PDB entry 5CCI | X-ray diffraction, 4.10 A resolution (low resolution: residue-level contacts below are approximate; hydrogen-bond / salt-bridge calls are withheld) | chains A and C of the 6 polymer chains in the assembly

Chain A:
Molecule: Vesicle-associated membrane protein 2
Organism: Rattus norvegicus
UniProt: P63045 (VAMP2_RAT); residues 28-89 here = UniProt positions 28-89
Chain sequence (63 residues; numbered 27 to 89; the number before each row is that of its first residue):
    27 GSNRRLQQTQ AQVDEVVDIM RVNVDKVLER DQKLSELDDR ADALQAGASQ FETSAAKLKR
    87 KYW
Disordered / not traced: 27
Differences from the reference sequence: expression tag (27)
Swiss-Prot annotation at these positions:
  - site ((Microbial infection) Cleavage): Q58, K59, K59, L60, R66, A67, Q76, F77, A81, A82

Chain C:
Molecule: Synaptosomal-associated protein 25
Organism: Rattus norvegicus
UniProt: P60881 (SNP25_RAT), isoform P60881-2; numbering as in UniProt (aligned over 7-83)
Chain sequence (77 residues; row label = number of the first residue in the row):
     7 MRNELEEMQR RADQLADESL ESTRRMLQLV EESKDAGIRT LVMLDEQGEQ LDRVEEGMNH
    67 INQDMKEAEK NLKDLGK
Disordered / not traced: 7-9, 83

How chain A and chain C interact:
Residue-residue contacts - 4 pairs, chain A then chain C:
  R56(A) - Q53(C)
  L70(A) - M64(C)
  L84(A) - L81(C)
  Y88(A) - L81(C)
Interface residues without a listed pair, chain A (5 interface residues in all): F77
Interface residues without a listed pair, chain C (7 interface residues in all): I67, M71, A74, L78

Overview:
The interface between chain A and chain C involves 5 residues on one side and 7 on the other.
Here chain A is Vesicle-associated membrane protein 2 and chain C is Synaptosomal-associated protein 25, both
from Rattus norvegicus. Entry 5CCI (Structure of the Mg2+-bound synaptotagmin-1 SNARE complex (short unit cell
form)) was determined by X-ray diffraction, deposited together with 5CCG, 5CCH and 5CCJ.
